6J2N - chains J and K of the 47 polymer chains in the assembly; structure by electron microscopy, 7.50 A resolution (low resolution: residue-level contacts below are approximate; hydrogen-bond / salt-bridge calls are withheld).

# Chain J
Protein: 26S protease regulatory subunit 8 homolog
Organism: Saccharomyces cerevisiae S288c
UniProtKB: Q01939 (PRS8_YEAST); residue numbers follow UniProt; this construct covers 1-405
Chain sequence (405 residues; row label = number of the first residue in the row):
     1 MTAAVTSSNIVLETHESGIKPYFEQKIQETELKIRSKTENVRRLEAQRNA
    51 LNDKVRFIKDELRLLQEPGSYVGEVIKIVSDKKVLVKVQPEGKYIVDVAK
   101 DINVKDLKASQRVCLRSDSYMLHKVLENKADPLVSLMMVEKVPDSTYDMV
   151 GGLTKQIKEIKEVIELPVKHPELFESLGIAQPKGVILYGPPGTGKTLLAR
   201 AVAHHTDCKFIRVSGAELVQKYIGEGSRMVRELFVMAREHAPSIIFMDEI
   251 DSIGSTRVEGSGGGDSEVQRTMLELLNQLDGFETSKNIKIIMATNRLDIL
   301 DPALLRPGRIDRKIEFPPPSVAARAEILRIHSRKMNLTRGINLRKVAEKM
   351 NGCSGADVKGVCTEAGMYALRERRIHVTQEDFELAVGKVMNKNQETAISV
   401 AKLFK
Unresolved in the structure: 1-23, 397-405
Curated features (UniProtKB/Swiss-Prot):
  - binding site (ATP): Gly189 to Thr196
  - modified residue: Thr2 (N-acetylthreonine)

# Chain K
Protein: 26S protease regulatory subunit 6B homolog
Organism: Saccharomyces cerevisiae S288c
UniProtKB: P33298 (PRS6B_YEAST); numbering as in UniProt (aligned over 1-428)
Chain sequence (428 residues; numbered 1 to 428; the number before each row is that of its first residue):
     1 MEELGIVTPVEKAVEEKPAVKSYASLLAQLNGTVNNNSALSNVNSDIYFK
    51 LKKLEKEYELLTLQEDYIKDEQRHLKRELKRAQEEVKRIQSVPLVIGQFL
   101 EPIDQNTGIVSSTTGMSYVVRILSTLDRELLKPSMSVALHRHSNALVDIL
   151 PPDSDSSISVMGENEKPDVTYADVGGLDMQKQEIREAVELPLVQADLYEQ
   201 IGIDPPRGVLLYGPPGTGKTMLVKAVANSTKAAFIRVNGSEFVHKYLGEG
   251 PRMVRDVFRLARENAPSIIFIDEVDSIATKRFDAQTGSDREVQRILIELL
   301 TQMDGFDQSTNVKVIMATNRADTLDPALLRPGRLDRKIEFPSLRDRRERR
   351 LIFGTIASKMSLAPEADLDSLIIRNDSLSGAVIAAIMQEAGLRAVRKNRY
   401 VILQSDLEEAYATQVKTDNTVDKFDFYK
Unresolved in the structure: 1-47
Curated features (UniProtKB/Swiss-Prot):
  - binding site (ATP): Gly213 to Thr220
  - modified residue: Met1 (N-acetylmethionine)
  - cross-link: Lys280 (Glycyl lysine isopeptide (Lys-Gly) (interchain with G-Cter in ubiquitin))

# How chain J and chain K interact
Pairs across the interface (134; chain J residue first):
  Ile27(J) - Leu51(K)
  Thr30(J) - Tyr58(K)
  Glu31(J) - Lys50(K)
  Glu31(J) - Leu54(K)
  Glu31(J) - Tyr58(K)
  Ile34(J) - Leu54(K)
  Ile34(J) - Glu57(K)
  Ile34(J) - Tyr58(K)
  Lys37(J) - Leu61(K)
  Val41(J) - Leu61(K)
  Val41(J) - Gln64(K)
  Leu44(J) - Gln64(K)
  Leu44(J) - Tyr67(K)
  Leu44(J) - Ile68(K)
  Leu44(J) - Glu71(K)
  Gln47(J) - Glu71(K)
  Arg48(J) - Glu71(K)
  Leu51(J) - Glu71(K)
  Leu51(J) - His74(K)
  Lys54(J) - Glu78(K)
  Phe57(J) - Arg121(K)
  Ile58(J) - Glu78(K)
  Ile58(J) - Ala82(K)
  Glu61(J) - Glu85(K)
  Glu61(J) - Arg121(K)
  Leu64(J) - Asn106(K)
  Leu64(J) - Arg121(K)
  Leu65(J) - Glu85(K)
  Leu65(J) - Ile89(K)
  Leu65(J) - Arg121(K)
  Leu65(J) - Ser143(K)
  Leu65(J) - Ala145(K)
  Glu67(J) - Ser143(K)
  Pro68(J) - Tyr118(K)
  Pro68(J) - Asn144(K)
  Gly69(J) - Tyr118(K)
  Gly69(J) - Val119(K)
  Ser70(J) - Ser117(K)
  Ser70(J) - Tyr118(K)
  Ser70(J) - Val119(K)
  Tyr71(J) - Ser117(K)
  Val72(J) - Ile109(K)
  Pro90(J) - Met116(K)
  Ser117(J) - Tyr118(K)
  Leu126(J) - Ile103(K)
  Leu126(J) - Ile109(K)
  Lys129(J) - Glu101(K)
  Asp131(J) - Glu101(K)
  Leu136(J) - Arg255(K)
  Leu136(J) - Glu298(K)
  Met138(J) - Pro133(K)
  Thr196(J) - Asp304(K)
  Thr196(J) - Gly305(K)
  Leu197(J) - Gly305(K)
  Leu197(J) - Phe306(K)
  Leu197(J) - Asp307(K)
  Arg200(J) - Phe306(K)
  Ser214(J) - Ile297(K)
  Ser214(J) - Glu298(K)
  Ala216(J) - Pro251(K)
  Ala216(J) - Ile297(K)
  Ala216(J) - Glu298(K)
  Glu217(J) - Pro251(K)
  Glu217(J) - Arg252(K)
  Glu217(J) - Arg255(K)
  Glu217(J) - Glu298(K)
  Val219(J) - Gly248(K)
  Gln220(J) - Tyr246(K)
  Gln220(J) - Leu247(K)
  Gln220(J) - Gly248(K)
  Gln220(J) - Glu249(K)
  Lys221(J) - Lys245(K)
  Lys221(J) - Tyr246(K)
  Lys221(J) - Leu247(K)
  Tyr222(J) - Tyr246(K)
  Asp248(J) - Thr301(K)
  Glu249(J) - Ile297(K)
  Ser255(J) - Asp304(K)
  Thr256(J) - Leu300(K)
  Thr256(J) - Asp304(K)
  Thr256(J) - Gly305(K)
  Arg257(J) - Leu300(K)
  Arg257(J) - Asp325(K)
  Arg257(J) - Pro326(K)
  Arg257(J) - Ala327(K)
  Val258(J) - Gln293(K)
  Val258(J) - Leu296(K)
  Val258(J) - Ile297(K)
  Glu259(J) - Lys280(K)
  Glu259(J) - Gln293(K)
  Glu259(J) - Asp325(K)
  Gly260(J) - Gln293(K)
  Ser261(J) - Gln293(K)
  Gly262(J) - Arg281(K)
  Gly263(J) - Arg281(K)
  Gly263(J) - Arg290(K)
  Gly264(J) - Arg294(K)
  Glu267(J) - Arg290(K)
  Lys334(J) - Gly202(K)
  Lys334(J) - Asp204(K)
  Met335(J) - Ile201(K)
  Met335(J) - Gly202(K)
  Met335(J) - Ile203(K)
  Asn336(J) - Gln200(K)
  Asn336(J) - Ile201(K)
  Ala356(J) - Pro331(K)
  Ala356(J) - Gly332(K)
  Asp357(J) - Arg330(K)
  Asp357(J) - Pro331(K)
  Lys359(J) - Gln308(K)
  Gly360(J) - Pro331(K)
  Cys362(J) - Ile203(K)
  Thr363(J) - Ile203(K)
  Thr363(J) - Asp335(K)
  Glu364(J) - Asp335(K)
  Glu364(J) - Arg336(K)
  Gly366(J) - Ile201(K)
  Gly366(J) - Ile203(K)
  Met367(J) - Glu186(K)
  Met367(J) - Asp335(K)
  Met367(J) - Arg336(K)
  Ala369(J) - Ile201(K)
  Leu370(J) - Leu190(K)
  Leu370(J) - Tyr198(K)
  Arg371(J) - Glu186(K)
  Arg374(J) - Ile201(K)
  Ile375(J) - Gln200(K)
  Ile375(J) - Ile201(K)
  Val377(J) - Ile201(K)
  Lys392(J) - Pro331(K)
  Lys392(J) - Asp335(K)
  Lys392(J) - Lys337(K)
  Asn393(J) - Arg330(K)
  Thr396(J) - Arg330(K)
Interface residues without a listed pair, chain J (84 interface residues in all): Lys33, Asn40, Val55, Leu62, Glu91, Cys114, Tyr120, Ser135, Arg212, Gly215, Gly254
Interface residues without a listed pair, chain K (77 interface residues in all): Leu75, Arg81, Thr107, Gly115, Ser124, Ser134, Leu197, Glu199, Pro206

# Overview
84 residues of chain J face 77 of chain K across their interface. From UniProt: 8 ATP-binding residues on
chain J; 8 ATP-binding residues on chain K.
Here chain J is 26S protease regulatory subunit 8 homolog and chain K is 26S protease regulatory subunit 6B
homolog, both from Saccharomyces cerevisiae S288c. Entry 6J2N (yeast proteasome in substrate-processing state
(C3-b)) was determined by electron microscopy (same publication as 6J30, 6J2C, 6J2Q and 6J2X).
